Entry 7NLE (X-ray diffraction, 1.40 A resolution); this record covers chains A and P.

[Chain A]
Protein: 14-3-3 protein sigma
Source organism: Homo sapiens
UniProtKB: P31947 (1433S_HUMAN); residues 1-248 here = UniProt positions 1-248
Sequence (253 residues; row label = number of the first residue in the row; numbers below 1 keep their minus sign (Gly-4 is residue -4)):
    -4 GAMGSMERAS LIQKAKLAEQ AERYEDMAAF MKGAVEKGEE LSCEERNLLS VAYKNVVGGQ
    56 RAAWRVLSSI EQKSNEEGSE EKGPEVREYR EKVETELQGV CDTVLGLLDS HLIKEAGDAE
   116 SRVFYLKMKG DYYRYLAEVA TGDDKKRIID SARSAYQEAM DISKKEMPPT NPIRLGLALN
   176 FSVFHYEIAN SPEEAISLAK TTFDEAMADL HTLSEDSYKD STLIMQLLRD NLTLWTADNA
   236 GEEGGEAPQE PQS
Unresolved in the structure: -4, 71-77, 232-248
Covalently attached groups: 4-(4-methylpiperazin-1-yl)sulfonylbenzaldehyde (UHW) linked to Lys122
Modified positions: Cys38 (S-hydroxycysteine; CSO)
Sequence notes: expression tag (-4 to 0)
Small-molecule neighbours: UHW (4-(4-methylpiperazin-1-yl)sulfonylbenzaldehyde): Cys38, Asn42, Pro167, Ile168, Gly171, Ile219
UniProt features mapped onto this chain:
  - site (Interaction with phosphoserine on interacting protein): Arg56, Arg129
  - modified residue (Phosphoserine): Ser5, Ser74, Ser248
Reported in the primary citation:
  - binding site for UHW: Lys122

[Chain P]
Protein: Transcription factor p65
UniProtKB: Q04206 (TF65_HUMAN); numbering as in UniProt (aligned over 39-51)
Sequence (13 residues; numbered 39 to 51; the number before each row is that of its first residue):
    39 EGRSAGSIPG RRS
Unresolved in the structure: 39-43
Modified positions: Ser45 (phosphoserine; SEP)
Sequence notes: conflict Arg49 (Glu in Q04206)

[How chain A and chain P interact]
Residue-residue contacts (23; chain A residue first):
  Glu14(A) - Arg50(P)
  Glu14(A) - Ser51(P)  hydrogen bond
  Asn42(A) - Ser51(P)
  Val46(A) - Gly48(P)
  Val46(A) - Arg49(P)
  Val46(A) - Arg50(P)
  Val46(A) - Ser51(P)
  Lys49(A) - Gly48(P)
  Lys49(A) - Arg49(P)  hydrogen bond (backbone-side chain)
  Asn50(A) - Arg49(P)  hydrogen bond (side chain-backbone)
  Gly53(A) - Arg49(P)
  Arg56(A) - Ser45(P)
  Arg129(A) - Ser45(P)
  Tyr130(A) - Ser45(P)
  Gly171(A) - Ile46(P)
  Leu174(A) - Gly44(P)
  Leu174(A) - Ser45(P)
  Leu174(A) - Ile46(P)
  Asn175(A) - Ser45(P)
  Asn175(A) - Ile46(P)  hydrogen bond (side chain-backbone)
  Val178(A) - Gly44(P)
  Val178(A) - Ser45(P)
  Asn226(A) - Gly44(P)  hydrogen bond (side chain-backbone)
Interface residues without a listed pair, chain A (21 interface residues in all): Tyr19, Leu43, Ser45, Gly54, Lys122, Ile219, Leu222
Interface residues without a listed pair, chain P (8 interface residues in all): Pro47

[In short]
Chain A and chain P form an interface of 21 and 8 residues respectively; the contacts include 5 hydrogen
bonds. Among the polar pairs are Glu14(A)-Ser51(P), Lys49(A)-Arg49(P) and Asn50(A)-Arg49(P). Compound UHW is
covalently linked to Lys122(A). From the paper: a binding site for UHW at Lys122(A).
Here chain A is 14-3-3 protein sigma (Homo sapiens) and chain P is Transcription factor p65. Entry 7NLE
(14-3-3 sigma with RelA/p65 binding site pS45 and covalently bound TCF521-118) was determined by X-ray
diffraction together with 7BI3, 7BIQ, 7BIW, 7BIY, 7BJB, 7BJF and 54 further entries from the same study.
